PDB entry 6RI7 | electron microscopy, 3.90 A resolution | chains T and C of the 10 polymer chains in the assembly

== Chain T ==
Molecule: Template DNA
Sequence (39 nucleotides; numbered 1 to 39; the number before each row is that of its first residue):
     1 CTCTGAATCT CTTCCAGCAC ACATCGGGAC GTACTGACC
Unresolved in the structure: 1-3, 36-39

== Chain C ==
Protein: DNA-directed RNA polymerase subunit beta
Source organism: Escherichia coli (strain K12)
Notes: EC 2.7.7.6
UniProt: P0A8V2 (RPOB_ECOLI); residues 1-1342 here = UniProt positions 1-1342
Sequence (1342 residues; row label = number of the first residue in the row):
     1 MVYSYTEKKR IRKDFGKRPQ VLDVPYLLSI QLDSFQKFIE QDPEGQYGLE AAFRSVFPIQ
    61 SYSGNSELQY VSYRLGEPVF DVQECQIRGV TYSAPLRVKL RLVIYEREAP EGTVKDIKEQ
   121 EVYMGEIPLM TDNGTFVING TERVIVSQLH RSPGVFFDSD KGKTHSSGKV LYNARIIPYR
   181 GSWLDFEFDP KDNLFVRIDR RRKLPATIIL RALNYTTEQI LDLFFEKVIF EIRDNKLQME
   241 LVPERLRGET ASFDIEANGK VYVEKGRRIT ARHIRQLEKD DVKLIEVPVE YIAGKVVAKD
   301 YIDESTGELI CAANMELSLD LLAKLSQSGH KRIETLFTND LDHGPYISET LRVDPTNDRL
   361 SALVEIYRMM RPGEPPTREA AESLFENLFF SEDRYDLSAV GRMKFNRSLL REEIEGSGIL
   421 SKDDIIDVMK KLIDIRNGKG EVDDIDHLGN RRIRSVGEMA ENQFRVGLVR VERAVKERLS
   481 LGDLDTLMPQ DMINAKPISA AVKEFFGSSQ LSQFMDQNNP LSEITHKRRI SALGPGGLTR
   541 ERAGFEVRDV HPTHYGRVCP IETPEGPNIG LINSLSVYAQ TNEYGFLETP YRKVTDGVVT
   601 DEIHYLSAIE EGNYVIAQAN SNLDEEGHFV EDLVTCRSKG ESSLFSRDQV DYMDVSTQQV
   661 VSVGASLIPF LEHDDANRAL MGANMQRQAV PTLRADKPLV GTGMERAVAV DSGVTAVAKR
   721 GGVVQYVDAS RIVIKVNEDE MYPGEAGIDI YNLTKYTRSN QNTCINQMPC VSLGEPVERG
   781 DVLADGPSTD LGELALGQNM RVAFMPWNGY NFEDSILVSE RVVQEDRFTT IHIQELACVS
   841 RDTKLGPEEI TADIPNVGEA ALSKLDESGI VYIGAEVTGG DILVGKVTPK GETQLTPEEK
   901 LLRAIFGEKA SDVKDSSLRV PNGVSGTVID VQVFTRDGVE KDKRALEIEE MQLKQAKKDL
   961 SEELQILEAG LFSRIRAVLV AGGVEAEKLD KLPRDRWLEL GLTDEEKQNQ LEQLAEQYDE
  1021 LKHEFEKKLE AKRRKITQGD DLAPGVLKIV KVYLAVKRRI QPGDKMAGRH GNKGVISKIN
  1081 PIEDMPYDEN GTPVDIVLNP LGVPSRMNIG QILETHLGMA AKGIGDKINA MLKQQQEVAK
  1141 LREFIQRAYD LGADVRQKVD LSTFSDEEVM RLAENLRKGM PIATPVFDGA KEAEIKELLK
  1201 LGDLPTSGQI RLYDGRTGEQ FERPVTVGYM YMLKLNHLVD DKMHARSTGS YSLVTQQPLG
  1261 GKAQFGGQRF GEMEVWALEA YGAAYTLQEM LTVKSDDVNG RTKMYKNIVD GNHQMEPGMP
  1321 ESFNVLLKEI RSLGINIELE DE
Unresolved in the structure: 1, 891-912
UniProt features mapped onto this chain:
  - modified residue (N6-acetyllysine): Lys-1022, Lys-1200
  - mutagenesis: Ile-561 (I561S: Resistant to antibiotics salinamide A and B), Ile-569 (I569S: Resistant to antibiotics salinamide A and B), Ala-665 (A665E: Resistant to antibiotics salinamide A and B), Asp-675 (D675A/G: Resistant to antibiotics salinamide A and B), Asn-677 (N677H/K: Resistant to antibiotics salinamide A and B), Leu-680 (L680M: Resistant to antibiotics salinamide A and B), Glu-813 (E813K: Disrupts the enzyme's active center)

== How chain T and chain C interact ==
Residue-residue contacts (12; chain T residue first):
  DC18(T) / Met-1273(C)  sugar contact
  DA19(T) / Arg-1269(C)  salt bridge to the phosphate
  DA19(T) / Gly-1271(C)  phosphate contact
  DC20(T) / Arg-1269(C)  phosphate contact
  DA21(T) / Gly-1261(C)  phosphate contact
  DA21(T) / Lys-1262(C)  hydrogen bond to the phosphate
  DA23(T) / Phe-514(C)  phosphate contact
  DC25(T) / Ile-138(C)  phosphate contact
  DC25(T) / Asn-139(C)  hydrogen bond to the phosphate
  DC25(T) / Arg-143(C)  salt bridge to the phosphate
  DC25(T) / Ser-508(C)  sugar contact
  DA29(T) / Lys-496(C)  salt bridge to the phosphate
Other interface residues (no listed pair), chain T (10 interface residues in all): DT10, DC22, DT24
Other interface residues (no listed pair), chain C (16 interface residues in all): Thr-141, Lys-203, Asn-762, Ala-1263, Gln-1268

== Overview ==
Chain T and chain C form an interface of 10 and 16 residues respectively, with 2 hydrogen bonds and 3 salt
bridges. Among the polar pairs are DA21(T)/Lys-1262(C), DC25(T)/Asn-139(C) and DA19(T)/Arg-1269(C). From
UniProt: 7 mutagenesis sites on chain C.
Chain T is Template DNA and chain C is DNA-directed RNA polymerase subunit beta (Escherichia coli (strain
K12)); the structure, Cryo-EM structure of E. coli RNA polymerase elongation complex bound to GreB
transcription factor, was determined by electron microscopy together with 6RH3, 6RI9, 6RIN and 6RIP from the
same study.
